PDB entry 4Y1G | X-ray diffraction, 1.90 A resolution | chains A and B

# Chain A (and B)
Name: Uncharacterized protein SAV1875
From: Staphylococcus aureus subsp. aureus Mu50
Notes: chain B of this document is another copy of the same molecule, construct and numbering; everything in this record applies to it too
UniProt: P0A0K0 (Y1875_STAAM); residues 1-171 here = UniProt positions 1-171
Chain sequence (179 residues; row label = number of the first residue in the row):
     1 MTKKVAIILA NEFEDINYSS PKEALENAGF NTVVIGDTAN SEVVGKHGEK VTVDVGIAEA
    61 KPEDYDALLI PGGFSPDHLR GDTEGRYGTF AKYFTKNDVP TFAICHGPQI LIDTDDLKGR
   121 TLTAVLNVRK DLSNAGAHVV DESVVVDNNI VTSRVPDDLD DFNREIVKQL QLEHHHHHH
Not modelled in the structure: 1, 173-179 (chain B: 1-2, 177-179)
Construct notes: engineered mutation Asn17 (Glu in P0A0K0); expression tag (172-179)
Modified residues: Cys105 (S-hydroxycysteine; CSO)

# Chain A / chain B interface
Residue-residue contacts (36):
  Glu12(A) - Phe74(B)
  Phe74(A) - Glu12(B)
  Phe74(A) - Phe74(B)  hydrophobic
  Phe74(A) - Asp77(B)
  Phe74(A) - His78(B)
  Asp77(A) - Phe74(B)
  Asp77(A) - His106(B)  salt bridge
  Asp77(A) - Asn127(B)
  Arg80(A) - Asn127(B)
  Arg80(A) - Lys130(B)
  Arg80(A) - Asp131(B)  salt bridge
  Gly81(A) - Leu126(B)
  Gly81(A) - Asn127(B)  hydrogen bond (backbone-side chain)
  Thr83(A) - Leu126(B)
  His106(A) - Asp77(B)  salt bridge
  Ile112(A) - Asp131(B)
  Ile112(A) - Asn134(B)
  Asp113(A) - Lys130(B)
  Asp115(A) - Lys130(B)  salt bridge
  Leu126(A) - Gly81(B)
  Leu126(A) - Asp82(B)
  Leu126(A) - Thr83(B)
  Asn127(A) - Asp77(B)
  Asn127(A) - Arg80(B)
  Asn127(A) - Gly81(B)
  Lys130(A) - Arg80(B)
  Lys130(A) - Ile112(B)
  Lys130(A) - Asp113(B)
  Lys130(A) - Asp115(B)  salt bridge
  Asp131(A) - Arg80(B)  salt bridge
  Asp131(A) - Ile112(B)
  Asp131(A) - Asp131(B)
  Asn134(A) - Ile112(B)
  Asn134(A) - Asn134(B)
  Asn134(A) - Ala135(B)
  Ala135(A) - Asn134(B)
Also at the interface, not in a pair above, chain A (19 interface residues in all): His78, Asp82, Gln109
Also at the interface, not in a pair above, chain B (20 interface residues in all): Gln109, Val128

# Overview
Chain A and chain B form an interface of 19 and 20 residues respectively; the contacts include 1 hydrogen bond
and 6 salt bridges. Polar contacts include Asp77(A)-His106(B), Arg80(A)-Asp131(B) and Asp115(A)-Lys130(B).
Both chains are Uncharacterized protein SAV1875 (Staphylococcus aureus subsp. aureus Mu50). Entry 4Y1G
(SAV1875-E17N) was determined by X-ray diffraction, deposited together with 4Y0N, 4Y1E, 4Y1F and 4Y1R.
